PDB entry 2V2V | X-ray diffraction, 2.40 A resolution | chain A

Chain A:
Protein: 4-diphosphocytidyl-2C-methyl-D-erythritol kinase
Organism: Aquifex aeolicus
Notes: EC 2.7.1.148
UniProt: O67060 (ISPE_AQUAE); numbering as in UniProt (aligned over 1-268)
Amino-acid sequence (271 residues; numbered -2 to 268; the number before each row is that of its first residue; numbers below 1 keep their minus sign (Gly-2 is residue -2)):
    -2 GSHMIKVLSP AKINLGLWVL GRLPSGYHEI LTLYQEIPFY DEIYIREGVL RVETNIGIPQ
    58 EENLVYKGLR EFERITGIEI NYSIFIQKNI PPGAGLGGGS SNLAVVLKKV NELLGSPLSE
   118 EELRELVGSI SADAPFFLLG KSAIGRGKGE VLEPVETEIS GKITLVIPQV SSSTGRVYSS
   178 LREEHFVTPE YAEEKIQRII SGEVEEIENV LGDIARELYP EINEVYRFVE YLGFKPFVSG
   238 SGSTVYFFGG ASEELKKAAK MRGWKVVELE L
Unresolved in the structure: -2
UniProt features mapped onto this chain:
  - active site: Lys9, Asp130
  - binding site (ATP): Pro88 to Ser98
Ligand contacts: V12 (5'-[(1H-benzimidazol-2-ylacetyl)amino]-5'-deoxycytidine): Gly23, Tyr24, His25, Ile27, Gly90, Lys145, Ser168, Ser169, Ser170, Thr171, Gly172, Tyr175
From the paper describing this entry:
  - binding site for V12: Tyr24, His25, Lys145, Tyr175

Overview:
Ligands of chain A: compound V12. From UniProt: active-site residues Lys9 and Asp130 and 11 ATP-binding
residues. From the paper: a binding site for V12 at Tyr24, His25 and Lys145 among others.
Chain A is 4-diphosphocytidyl-2C-methyl-D-erythritol kinase (Aquifex aeolicus); the structure, IspE in complex
with ligand, was determined by X-ray diffraction (same publication as 2V2Q).
